8XZ3 - chains A and Y of the 34 polymer chains in the assembly; structure by electron microscopy, 3.60 A resolution.

[Chain A]
Molecule: 23S rRNA
Source organism: Mycolicibacterium smegmatis MC2 155
Sequence (3119 nucleotides; row label = number of the first residue in the row):
     2 AAGUGUUUAA GGGCGCAUGG UGGAUGCCUU GGCACUGGGA GCCGAUGAAG GACGUAGGAG
    62 GCUGCGAUAA GCCUCGGGGA GCUGUCAACC GAGCGUUGAU CCGAGGAUGU CCGAAUGGGG
   122 AAACCCGGCA CGAGUGAUGU CGUGUCACCA GGCGCUGAAU AUAUAGGCGU CUGGGGGGAA
   182 CGCGGGGAAG UGAAACAUCU CAGUACCCGU AGGAAGAGAA AACAAAAUGU GAUUCCGUGA
   242 GUAGUGGCGA GCGAAAGCGG AGGAUGGCUA AACCGUAUGC AUGUGAUACC GGGUAGGGGU
   302 UGUGUGUGCG GGGUUGUGGG ACCUAUCUUU CCGGCUCUAC CUGGCUGGAG GGCAGUGAGA
   362 AAAUGUUGUG GUUAGCGGAA AUGGCUUGGG AUGGCCUGCC GUAGACGGUG AGAGCCCGGU
   422 ACGUGAAAAC CCGACGUCUG UCUUGAUGGU GUUCCCGAGU AGCAGCGGGC CCGUGGAAUC
   482 UGCUGUGAAU CUGCCGGGAC CACCCGGUAA GCCUGAAUAC UUCCCAGUGA CCGAUAGCGG
   542 AUUAGUACCG UGAGGGAAUG GUGAAAAGUA CCCCGGGAGG GGAGUGAAAG AGUACCUGAA
   602 ACCGUGCGCU UACAAUCCGU CAGAGCCCUC GACGUGUCGU GGGGUGAUGG CGUGCCUUUU
   662 GAAGAAUGAG CCUGCGAGUC AGGGACAUGU CGCGAGGUUA ACCCGGGUGG GGUAGCCGCA
   722 GCGAAAGCGA GUCUGAAUAG GGCGUAUCCA CACAAGAGUG UGUGGUGUAG UGGUGUGUUC
   782 UGGACCCGAA GCGGAGUGAU CUACCCAUGG CCAGGGUGAA GCGCGGGUAA GACCGCGUGG
   842 AGGCCCGAAC CCACUUAGGU UGAAGACUGA GGGGAUGAGC UGUGGGUAGG GGUGAAAGGC
   902 CAAUCAAACU CCGUGAUAGC UGGUUCUCCC CGAAAUGCAU UUAGGUGCAG CGUCGCAUGU
   962 UUCUUGCCGG AGGUAGAGCU ACUGGAUGGC CGAUGGGCCC CACAGGGUUA CUGACGUCAG
  1022 CCAAACUCCG AAUGCCGGUA AGUCCAAGAG UGCGGCAGUG AGACGGCGGG GGAUAAGCUC
  1082 CGUGCGUCGA GAGGGAAACA GCCCAGAUCG CCGGCUAAGG CCCCUAAGCG UGUGCUAAGU
  1142 GGAAAAGGAU GUGCAGUCGC GAAGACAACC AGGAGGUUGG CUUAGAAGCA GCCACCCUUG
  1202 AAAGAGUGCG UAAUAGCUCA CUGGUCAAGU GAUUGUGCGC CGAUAAUGUA GCGGGGCUCA
  1262 AGCACACCGC CGAAGCCGCG GCAGCCAACG UGUUGGCUGG GUAGGGGAGC GUCCUGCAUC
  1322 CGGUGAAGCC GCCGAGUGAU CGAGUGGUGG AGGGUGUGGG AGUGAGAAUG CAGGCAUGAG
  1382 UAGCGAUUAG GCAAGUGAGA ACCUUGCCCG CCGAAAGACC AAGGGUUCCU GGGCCAGGCC
  1442 AGUCCGCCCA GGGUGAGUCG GGACCUAAGG CGAGGCCGAC AGGCGUAGUC GAUGGACAAC
  1502 GGGUUGAUAU UCCCGUACCC GUGUAUGUGC GUCCAUGAUG AAUCAGCGGU ACUAACCAUC
  1562 CAAAACCACC GUGACCGCAC CUUUCGGGGU GUGGCGUUGG UGGGGCUGCA UGGGACCUUC
  1622 GUUGGUAGUA GUCAAGCGAU GGGGUGACGC AGGAAGGUAG CCGUACCGGU CAGUGGUAAU
  1682 ACCGGGGUAA GCCUGUAGGG AGUCAGAUAG GUAAAUCCGU CUGGCAUAUA UCCUGAGAGG
  1742 UGAUGCAUAG CCGAGUGAGG CGAAUUCGGU GAUCCUAUGC UGCCGAGAAA AGCCUCUAGC
  1802 GAGGACAUAC ACGGCCCGUA CCCCAAACCA ACACAGGUGG UCAGGUAGAG AAUACUAAGG
  1862 CGUACGAGUG AACUAUGGUU AAGGAACUCG GCAAAAUGCC CCCGUAACUU CGGGAGAAGG
  1922 GGGACCCACA UGGCGUGUAA GCCUUUACGG CCCAAGCGUG AGUGGGUGGC ACAAACCAGU
  1982 GAGAAGCGAC UGUUUACUAA AAACACAGGU CCGUGCGAAG UCGCAAGACG AUGUAUACGG
  2042 ACUGACGCCU GCCCGGUGCU GGAAGGUUAA GAGGACCCGU UAACUCCCUU UGGGGGUGAA
  2102 GCGGAGAAUU UAAGCCCCAG UAAACGGCGG UGGUAACUAU AACCAUCCUA AGGUAGCGAA
  2162 AUUCCUUGUC GGGUAAGUUC CGACCUGCAC GAAUGGCGUA ACGACUUCUC AACUGUCUCA
  2222 ACCAUAGACU CGGCGAAAUU GCACUACGAG UAAAGAUGCU CGUUACGCGC GGCAGGACGA
  2282 AAAGACCCCG GGACCUUCAC UACAACUUGG UAUUGGUGCU CGAUACGGUU UGUGUAGGAU
  2342 AGGUGGGAGA CUGUGAAGCU CACACGCCAG UGUGGGUGGA GUCGUUGUUG AAAUACCACU
  2402 CUGAUCGUAU UGGGCCUCUA ACCUCGGACC GUAUAUCCGG UUCAGGGACA GUGCCUGGUG
  2462 GGUAGUUUAA CUGGGGCGGU UGCCUCCUAA AAUGUAACGG AGGCGCCCAA AGGUUCCCUC
  2522 AACCUGGACG GCAAUCAGGU GUUGAGUGUA AGUGCACAAG GGAGCUUGAC UGCGAGACGG
  2582 ACAUGUCGAG CAGGGACGAA AGUCGGGACU AGUGAUCCGG CACCUCUGAG UGGAAGGGGU
  2642 GUCGCUCAAC GGAUAAAAGG UACCCCGGGG AUAACAGGCU GAUCUUCCCC AAGAGUCCAU
  2702 AUCGACGGGA UGGUUUGGCA CCUCGAUGUC GGCUCGUCGC AUCCUGGGGC UGGAGCAGGU
  2762 CCCAAGGGUU GGGCUGUUCG CCCAUUAAAG CGGCACGCGA GCUGGGUUUA GAACGUCGUG
  2822 AGACAGUUCG GUCUCUAUCC GCCGCGCGCG UCAGAAGCUU GAGGAAACCU GUCCCUAGUA
  2882 CGAGAGGACC GGGACGGACG AACCUCUGGU AUACCAGUUG UCCCACCAGG GGCACGGCUG
  2942 GAUAGCCACG UUCGGACAGG AUAACCGCUG AAAGCAUCUA AGCGGGAAAC CUCUUCCAAG
  3002 ACCAGGCUUC UCACCCUCUA GGAGGGAUAA GGCCCCCCGC AGACCACGGG AUUGAUAGAC
  3062 CAGACCUGGA AGCCUAGUAA UAGGUGCAGG GAACUGGCAC UAACCGGCCG AAAACUUAC
Small-molecule neighbours: erythromycin a (ERY): U861, A2282, A2283, A2286, A2727, G2729, U2833, C2834, U2835

[Chain Y]
Molecule: Large ribosomal subunit protein bL28
Source organism: Mycolicibacterium smegmatis MC2 155
Reference sequence: I7FJ52 (I7FJ52_MYCS2); numbering as in UniProt (aligned over 2-64)
Sequence (63 residues; row label = number of the first residue in the row):
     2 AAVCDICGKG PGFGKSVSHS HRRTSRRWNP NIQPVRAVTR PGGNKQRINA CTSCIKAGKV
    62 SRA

[Interface between chain A and chain Y]
Contacting residue pairs (87; chain A residue first):
  U163(A) with Arg41(Y), hydrogen bond to the base
  A164(A) with Arg41(Y), hydrogen bond to the sugar; Asn45(Y), base contact
  U165(A) with Asn45(Y), hydrogen bond to the base
  G187(A) with Phe14(Y), phosphate contact
  G188(A) with Ser26(Y), hydrogen bond to the phosphate
  A189(A) with Lys16(Y), salt bridge to the phosphate
  U199(A) with His22(Y), phosphate contact; Arg23(Y), salt bridge to the phosphate
  C200(A) with His22(Y), phosphate contact; Arg24(Y), salt bridge to the phosphate
  G204(A) with Lys16(Y), base contact
  G460(A) with Lys57(Y), base contact
  C467(A) with Trp29(Y), base contact
  G468(A) with Gly15(Y), sugar contact; Lys16(Y), hydrogen bond to the sugar; Val18(Y), phosphate contact; Trp29(Y), sugar contact
  G469(A) with Val18(Y), phosphate contact; Arg24(Y), salt bridge to the phosphate
  G470(A) with Arg24(Y), salt bridge to the phosphate
  U475(A) with His22(Y), salt bridge to the phosphate
  G483(A) with Gly13(Y), sugar contact; Trp29(Y), base contact
  C484(A) with Lys10(Y), phosphate contact; Gly11(Y), sugar contact; Trp29(Y), sugar contact; Asn30(Y), hydrogen bond to the sugar; Pro31(Y), phosphate contact
  U485(A) with Lys10(Y), salt bridge to the phosphate; Pro31(Y), phosphate contact; Asn32(Y), hydrogen bond to the phosphate
  G486(A) with Asn32(Y), hydrogen bond to the phosphate; Thr53(Y), phosphate contact
  U487(A) with Lys57(Y), salt bridge to the phosphate
  G488(A) with Lys57(Y), base contact
  G1479(A) with Ala2(Y), hydrogen bond to the phosphate
  A1480(A) with Ala2(Y), hydrogen bond to the phosphate; Ala3(Y), hydrogen bond to the phosphate; Val4(Y), sugar contact; Pro12(Y), sugar contact; Phe14(Y), base contact; Arg28(Y), salt bridge to the phosphate
  U2302(A) with Ser21(Y), hydrogen bond to the sugar; Arg23(Y), sugar contact
  A2303(A) with Ser19(Y), sugar contact; His20(Y), phosphate contact; Ser21(Y), hydrogen bond to the phosphate; Thr25(Y), sugar contact
  C2304(A) with Thr25(Y), sugar contact
  A2313(A) with Asn32(Y), hydrogen bond to the base; Gln34(Y), base contact; Thr53(Y), sugar contact
  U2314(A) with Gln34(Y), hydrogen bond to the base; Thr53(Y), sugar contact; Arg63(Y), phosphate contact
  U2315(A) with Arg63(Y), salt bridge to the phosphate
  A2422(A) with Lys46(Y), salt bridge to the phosphate; Arg63(Y), hydrogen bond to the sugar
  C2423(A) with Pro35(Y), sugar contact; Val36(Y), phosphate contact; Arg37(Y), hydrogen bond to the phosphate; Arg63(Y), salt bridge to the phosphate
  C2424(A) with Pro35(Y), phosphate contact; Arg48(Y), salt bridge to the phosphate
  U2425(A) with Arg48(Y), salt bridge to the phosphate
  G2440(A) with Gln47(Y), hydrogen bond to the sugar
  G2441(A) with Asn45(Y), sugar contact; Lys46(Y), sugar contact; Gln47(Y), phosphate contact; Arg48(Y), hydrogen bond to the phosphate
  U2442(A) with Arg37(Y), salt bridge to the phosphate; Asn45(Y), sugar contact; Lys46(Y), hydrogen bond to the phosphate
  G2452(A) with Gln34(Y), hydrogen bond to the base; Pro35(Y), base contact
  U2453(A) with Gln34(Y), hydrogen bond to the base
  G2454(A) with Asn30(Y), hydrogen bond to the sugar; Pro31(Y), hydrogen bond to the sugar; Asn32(Y), hydrogen bond to the sugar
  C2455(A) with Arg27(Y), salt bridge to the phosphate; Arg28(Y), phosphate contact; Trp29(Y), hydrogen bond to the phosphate; Asn30(Y), hydrogen bond to the phosphate
  C2456(A) with Arg27(Y), salt bridge to the phosphate; Trp29(Y), hydrogen bond to the phosphate
  A2657(A) with Ser21(Y), hydrogen bond to the base
Other interface residues (no listed pair), chain A (48 interface residues in all): A160, U161, G186, A198, G474, A2656
Other interface residues (no listed pair), chain Y (42 interface residues in all): Ser17, Gly43, Gly44, Ile56, Ala58

[In short]
The interface between chain A and chain Y involves 48 residues on one side and 42 on the other, with 29
hydrogen bonds and 17 salt bridges. Polar pairs include U163(A)-Arg41(Y), U165(A)-Asn45(Y) and
A2313(A)-Asn32(Y). Bound to chain A: erythromycin a.
Chain A is 23S rRNA and chain Y is Large ribosomal subunit protein bL28, both from Mycolicibacterium smegmatis
MC2 155; the structure, Mycobacterium smegmatis 50S ribosomal subunit with Erythromycin, was determined by
electron microscopy together with 8KAB from the same study.
